9FB6 - chains E and T of the 8 polymer chains in the assembly; structure by electron microscopy, 3.13 A resolution.

# Chain E
Protein: Large T antigen
Source organism: Betapolyomavirus macacae
Notes: EC 3.6.4.-
UniProtKB: P03070 (LT_SV40); residue numbers follow UniProt; this construct covers 266-627
Chain sequence (362 residues; numbered 266 to 627; the number before each row is that of its first residue):
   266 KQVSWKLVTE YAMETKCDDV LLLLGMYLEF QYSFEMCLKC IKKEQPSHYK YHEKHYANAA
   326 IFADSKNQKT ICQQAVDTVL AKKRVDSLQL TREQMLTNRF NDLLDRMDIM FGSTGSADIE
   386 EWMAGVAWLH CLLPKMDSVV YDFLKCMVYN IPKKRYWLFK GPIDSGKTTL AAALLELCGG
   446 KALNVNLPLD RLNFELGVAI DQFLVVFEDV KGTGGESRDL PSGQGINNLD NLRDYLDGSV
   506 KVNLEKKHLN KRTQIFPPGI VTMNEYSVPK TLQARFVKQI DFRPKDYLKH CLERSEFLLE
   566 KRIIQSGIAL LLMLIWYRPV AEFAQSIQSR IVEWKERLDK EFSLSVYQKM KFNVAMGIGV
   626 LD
Curated features (UniProtKB/Swiss-Prot):
  - binding site (Zn(2+)): Cys302, Cys305, His313, His317
  - binding site (ATP): Gly426 to Thr433
Small-molecule neighbours:
  - ATP (adenosine-5'-triphosphate), molecule 1: Trp393, Leu397, Pro427, Ile428, Asp429, Ser430, Gly431, Lys432, Thr433, Thr434, Arg548, Pro549, Lys550, Leu553, Lys554, Leu557, Leu564
  - ATP, molecule 2: Lys418, Arg498, Asp499
Reported in the primary citation:
  - binding site for Chains: T (chain T): Arg456, Lys512, His513
  - binding site for ATP: Lys418, Arg498, Arg540

# Chain T
Molecule: Chains: T
Sequence (17 nucleotides; numbered -9 to 7; the number before each row is that of its first residue; numbers below 1 keep their minus sign (DT-9 is residue -9)):
    -9 TTTTTTTTTT TTTTTTT

# How chain E and chain T interact
Residue-residue contacts (8; chain E residue first):
  Lys334(E) - DT-1(T)  phosphate contact
  Arg456(E) - DT6(T)  salt bridge to the phosphate
  Phe459(E) - DT5(T)  phosphate contact
  Lys512(E) - DT5(T)  phosphate contact
  Lys512(E) - DT6(T)  salt bridge to the phosphate
  His513(E) - DT3(T)  base contact
  His513(E) - DT4(T)  hydrogen bond to the base
  His513(E) - DT5(T)  hydrogen bond to the phosphate
Interface residues without a listed pair, chain E (7 interface residues in all): Gln338, Lys511

# In short
Chain E and chain T form an interface of 7 and 5 residues respectively; the contacts include 2 hydrogen bonds
and 2 salt bridges. Polar pairs include His513(E)-DT4(T), His513(E)-DT5(T) and Arg456(E)-DT6(T). From the
paper: a binding site for Chains: T (chain T) at Arg456(E), Lys512(E) and His513(E); a binding site for ATP at
Lys418(E), Arg498(E) and Arg540(E).
Here chain E is Large T antigen (Betapolyomavirus macacae) and chain T is Chains: T. Entry 9FB6 (SV40 large T
antigen assembly with DNA in presence of ATP) was determined by electron microscopy (same publication as 9EVH,
9EVP, 9F3T, 9F3U, 9F5I, 9F73 and 14 further entries).
